PDB entry 3V1F | X-ray diffraction, 1.15 A resolution | chains A and B

Chain A (and B):
Molecule: Computational design, MID1-zinc H35E mutant
Organism: Artificial gene
Notes: chain B of this document is another copy of the same molecule, construct and numbering; everything in this record applies to it too
Chain sequence (48 residues; numbered -1 to 46; the number before each row is that of its first residue; numbers below 1 keep their minus sign (Gly-1 is residue -1)):
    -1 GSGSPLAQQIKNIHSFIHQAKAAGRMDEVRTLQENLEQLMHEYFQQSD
Unresolved in the structure: -1 to 0, 45-46 (chain B: -1 to 1, 44-46)
Bound ions: Zn2+ site 1: His12, His16 (shared with Glu35(B), His39(B) of chain B); Zn2+ site 2: Glu35, His39 (shared with His12(B), His16(B) of chain B)
From the paper describing this entry:
  - self-association interface (contacts with another copy of this molecule): Phe42

How chain A and chain B interact:
Residue-residue contacts (18; chain A residue first):
  Ile8(A) - Met38(B)  hydrophobic
  Ile8(A) - Phe42(B)  hydrophobic
  Lys9(A) - Phe42(B)
  His12(A) - Glu35(B)  salt bridge
  His12(A) - Met38(B)
  His12(A) - His39(B)  hydrogen bond
  His16(A) - Glu35(B)  salt bridge
  His16(A) - His39(B)  hydrogen bond
  Gln31(A) - Gln31(B)
  Leu34(A) - Met38(B)  hydrophobic
  Glu35(A) - His12(B)  salt bridge
  Glu35(A) - His16(B)  salt bridge
  Met38(A) - Leu34(B)  hydrophobic
  Met38(A) - Met38(B)  hydrophobic
  His39(A) - His12(B)  hydrogen bond
  His39(A) - His16(B)  hydrogen bond
  Phe42(A) - Lys9(B)
  Phe42(A) - His12(B)
Other interface residues (no listed pair), chain A (11 interface residues in all): Ala5
Other interface residues (no listed pair), chain B (10 interface residues in all): Ile8

Overview:
11 residues of chain A and 10 residues of chain B are in contact; the contacts include 4 hydrogen bonds and 4
salt bridges. Polar contacts include His12(A)-Glu35(B), His16(A)-Glu35(B) and His12(A)-His39(B). His12(A) and
His16(A) form the Zn2+ site 1. Glu35(A) and His39(A) coordinate Zn2+ site 2. The paper reports a
self-association interface involving Phe42(A).
Chain A and chain B are both Computational design, MID1-zinc H35E mutant (Artificial gene); the structure,
Crystal structure of de novo designed MID1-zinc H35E mutant, was determined by X-ray diffraction (same
publication as 3V1A, 3V1B, 3V1C and 3V1D).
